3VUN - chains A and E of the 6 polymer chains in the assembly; structure by X-ray diffraction, 3.00 A resolution.

# Chain A (and E)
Name: Hemagglutinin HA1 chain
From: Influenza A virus
Notes: engineered mutation(s): G144S, I182V; chain E of this document is another copy of the same molecule, construct and numbering; everything in this record applies to it too
UniProtKB: P03437 (HEMA_I68A0); residues 1-329 here correspond to UniProt positions 17-345 (UniProt number = residue number + 16)
Sequence (329 residues; numbered 1 to 329; the number before each row is that of its first residue):
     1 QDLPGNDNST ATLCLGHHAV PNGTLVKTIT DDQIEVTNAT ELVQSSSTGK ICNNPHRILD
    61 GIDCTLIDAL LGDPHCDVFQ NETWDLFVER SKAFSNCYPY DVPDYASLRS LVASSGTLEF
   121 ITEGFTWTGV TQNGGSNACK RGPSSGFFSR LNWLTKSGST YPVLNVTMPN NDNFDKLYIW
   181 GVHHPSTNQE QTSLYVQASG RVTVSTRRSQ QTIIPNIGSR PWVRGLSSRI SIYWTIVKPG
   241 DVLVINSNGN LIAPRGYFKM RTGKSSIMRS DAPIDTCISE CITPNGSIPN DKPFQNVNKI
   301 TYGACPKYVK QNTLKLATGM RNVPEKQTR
Unresolved in the structure: 1-6, 326-329
Disulfide bonds: C52-C277, C64-C76, C97-C139, C281-C305
Covalent attachments: N-acetylglucosamine (NAG) linked to N38, N165, N285; glycan linked to N81

# Interface between chain A and chain E
Pairs across the interface (18):
  N165(A) - S219(E)
  R201(A) - I217(E)  hydrogen bond (side chain-backbone)
  T203(A) - R220(E)
  S205(A) - S219(E)
  S205(A) - R220(E)
  T206(A) - P221(E)
  R207(A) - P221(E)
  R207(A) - W222(E)  hydrogen bond (side chain-backbone)
  R207(A) - V223(E)
  R208(A) - D101(E)
  Q210(A) - D101(E)  hydrogen bond
  Q210(A) - H184(E)
  Q210(A) - R220(E)  hydrogen bond
  Q210(A) - S231(E)  hydrogen bond
  T212(A) - N216(E)
  V244(A) - S219(E)
  V244(A) - P221(E)
  N246(A) - S219(E)
Also at the interface, not in a pair above, chain A (13 interface residues in all): S209, V242
Also at the interface, not in a pair above, chain E (13 interface residues in all): Y100, G218, R229

# Overview
Chain A and chain E each contribute 13 residues to their interface; the contacts include 5 hydrogen bonds.
Polar contacts include R201(A)-I217(E), R207(A)-W222(E) and Q210(A)-D101(E). Covalently linked
N-acetylglucosamine: at N38(A), N165(A) and N285(A).
Both chains are Hemagglutinin HA1 chain (Influenza A virus). Entry 3VUN (Crystal structure of a influenza A
virus (A/Aichi/2/1968 H3N2) hemagglutinin in C2 space group) was determined by X-ray diffraction.
